3QRF - chains N and D of the 5 polymer chains in the assembly; structure by X-ray diffraction, 2.80 A resolution.

[Chain N]
Protein: Nuclear factor of activated T-cells, cytoplasmic 2
Source organism: Homo sapiens
Notes: fragment: human NFAT1 DNA Binding Domain
Reference sequence: Q13469 (NFAC2_HUMAN); numbering as in UniProt (aligned over 396-678)
Amino-acid sequence (286 residues; row label = number of the first residue in the row):
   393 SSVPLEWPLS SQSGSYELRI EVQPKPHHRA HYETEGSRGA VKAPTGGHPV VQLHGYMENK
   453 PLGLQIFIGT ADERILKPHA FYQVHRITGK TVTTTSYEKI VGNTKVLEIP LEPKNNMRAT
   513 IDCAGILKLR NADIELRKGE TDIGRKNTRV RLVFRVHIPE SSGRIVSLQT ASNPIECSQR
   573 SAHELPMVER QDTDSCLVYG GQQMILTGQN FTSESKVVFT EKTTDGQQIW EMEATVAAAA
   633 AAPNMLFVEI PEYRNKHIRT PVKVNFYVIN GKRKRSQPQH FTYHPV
Differences from the reference sequence: expression tag (393-395); conflict Ala629 (Asp in Q13469), Ala630 (Lys in Q13469), Ala631 (Asp in Q13469), Ala632 (Lys in Q13469), Ala633 (Ser in Q13469), Ala634 (Gln in Q13469)
UniProt features mapped onto this chain:
  - DNA-binding region: Arg421 to Gly428
  - motif: Lys664 to Lys666 (Nuclear localization signal)

[Chain D]
Molecule: human hARRE2 DNA (Minus Strand)
Notes: fragment: human IL-2 promoter ARRE2 site (minus strand)
Sequence (21 nucleotides; numbered 5001 to 5021; the number before each row is that of its first residue):
  5001 AACTATGAAA CAAATTTTCC T

[Interface between chain N and chain D]
Contacting residue pairs - 23 pairs, chain N then chain D:
  Tyr424(N) with DT5016(D), sugar contact; DT5017(D), hydrogen bond to the phosphate; DT5018(D), base contact
  Thr426(N) with DT5018(D), hydrogen bond to the phosphate
  Glu427(N) with DC5019(D), hydrogen bond to the base
  Arg430(N) with DC5019(D), base contact
  Lys520(N) with DT5017(D), salt bridge to the phosphate
  Arg522(N) with DT5017(D), phosphate contact; DT5018(D), salt bridge to the phosphate
  Asn523(N) with DT5016(D), phosphate contact; DT5017(D), hydrogen bond to the phosphate
  Arg537(N) with DA5014(D), base contact; DT5015(D), hydrogen bond to the sugar; DT5016(D), phosphate contact
  Lys538(N) with DT5015(D), phosphate contact; DT5016(D), hydrogen bond to the phosphate
  Thr540(N) with DT5016(D), phosphate contact
  Ser570(N) with DT5016(D), phosphate contact
  Arg572(N) with DA5014(D), sugar contact; DT5015(D), salt bridge to the phosphate; DT5016(D), base contact
  Arg665(N) with DA5014(D), salt bridge to the phosphate; DT5015(D), salt bridge to the phosphate
Also at the interface, not in a pair above, chain N (18 interface residues in all): Arg421, Leu521, Ala524, Gly536, Gln571

[Summary]
18 residues of chain N face 6 of chain D across their interface, with 6 hydrogen bonds and 5 salt bridges.
Among the polar pairs are Glu427(N)-DC5019(D), Arg537(N)-DT5015(D) and Tyr424(N)-DT5017(D). UniProt lists a
DNA-binding region on chain N.
Here chain N is Nuclear factor of activated T-cells, cytoplasmic 2 (Homo sapiens) and chain D is human hARRE2
DNA (Minus Strand). Entry 3QRF (Structure of a domain-swapped FOXP3 dimer) was determined by X-ray
diffraction.
